2ATK - chains A and B of the 3 polymer chains in the assembly; structure by X-ray diffraction, 2.50 A resolution.

# Chain A
Protein: Antibody fab fragment heavy chain
Organism: Mus musculus
Notes: antibody fragment or engineered binder
Chain sequence (219 residues; row label = number of the first residue in the row):
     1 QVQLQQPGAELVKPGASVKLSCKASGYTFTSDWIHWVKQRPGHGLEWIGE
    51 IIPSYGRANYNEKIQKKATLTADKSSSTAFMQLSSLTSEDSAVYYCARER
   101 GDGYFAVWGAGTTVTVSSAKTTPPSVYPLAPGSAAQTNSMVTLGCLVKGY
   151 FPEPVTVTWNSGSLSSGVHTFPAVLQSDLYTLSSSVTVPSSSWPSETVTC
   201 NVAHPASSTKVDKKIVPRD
Cystine bridges: Cys22-Cys96, Cys145-Cys200

# Chain B
Protein: Antibody fab fragment light chain
Organism: Mus musculus
Notes: antibody fragment or engineered binder
Chain sequence (212 residues; each row starts with the number of its first residue):
     1 DILLTQSPAILSVSPGERVSFSCRASQSIGTDIHWYQQRTNGSPRLLIKY
    51 ASESISGIPSRFSGSGSGTDFTLSINSVESEDIANYYCQQSNRWPFTFGS
   101 GTKLEIKRADAAPTVSIFPPSSEQLTSGGASVVCFLNNFYPKDINVKWKI
   151 DGSERQNGVLNSWTDQDSKDSTYSMSSTLTLTKDEYERHNSYTCEATHKT
   201 STSPIVKSFNRN
Cystine bridges: Cys23-Cys88, Cys134-Cys194

# Interface between chain A and chain B
Contacting residue pairs (68):
  His35(A) - Phe96(B)
  Gln39(A) - Gln38(B)  hydrogen bond
  Gln39(A) - Tyr87(B)
  His43(A) - Tyr87(B)
  Gly44(A) - Tyr87(B)
  Leu45(A) - Pro44(B)  hydrophobic
  Leu45(A) - Tyr87(B)  hydrophobic
  Leu45(A) - Phe98(B)  hydrophobic
  Trp47(A) - Trp94(B)  hydrophobic
  Trp47(A) - Pro95(B)  hydrophobic
  Glu50(A) - Trp94(B)  hydrogen bond
  Asn59(A) - Trp94(B)
  Tyr60(A) - Trp94(B)
  Lys63(A) - Asp1(B)
  Tyr95(A) - Gln38(B)  hydrogen bond
  Tyr95(A) - Gly42(B)  hydrogen bond (side chain-backbone)
  Tyr95(A) - Ser43(B)
  Asp102(A) - Tyr50(B)  hydrogen bond (backbone-side chain)
  Gly103(A) - His34(B)  hydrogen bond (backbone-side chain)
  Gly103(A) - Gln89(B)  hydrogen bond (backbone-side chain)
  Gly103(A) - Ser91(B)
  Gly103(A) - Phe96(B)
  Tyr104(A) - His34(B)
  Tyr104(A) - Tyr36(B)
  Tyr104(A) - Leu46(B)  hydrophobic
  Tyr104(A) - Lys49(B)  hydrogen bond
  Tyr104(A) - Tyr50(B)  hydrophobic
  Phe105(A) - Tyr36(B)  hydrogen bond (backbone-side chain)
  Phe105(A) - Leu46(B)
  Phe105(A) - Gln89(B)
  Phe105(A) - Phe96(B)  hydrophobic
  Phe105(A) - Phe98(B)  hydrophobic
  Trp108(A) - Tyr36(B)  hydrophobic
  Trp108(A) - Pro44(B)
  Trp108(A) - Phe98(B)  hydrophobic
  Gly109(A) - Ser43(B)  hydrogen bond (backbone-side chain)
  Tyr127(A) - Ser121(B)
  Tyr127(A) - Gln124(B)
  Tyr127(A) - Ser127(B)
  Pro128(A) - Ser121(B)
  Pro128(A) - Glu123(B)
  Leu129(A) - Phe118(B)
  Ala130(A) - Phe118(B)
  Pro131(A) - Phe118(B)
  Thr142(A) - Ser116(B)
  Thr142(A) - Phe118(B)
  Ser165(A) - Lys169(B)
  His169(A) - Asn137(B)
  His169(A) - Asn138(B)  hydrogen bond
  His169(A) - Ser174(B)  hydrogen bond
  Phe171(A) - Phe135(B)  hydrophobic
  Phe171(A) - Asn137(B)
  Phe171(A) - Ser162(B)
  Phe171(A) - Thr164(B)
  Phe171(A) - Ser174(B)
  Phe171(A) - Met175(B)
  Phe171(A) - Ser176(B)
  Pro172(A) - Ser162(B)  hydrogen bond (backbone-side chain)
  Pro172(A) - Trp163(B)
  Pro172(A) - Thr164(B)
  Val174(A) - Leu160(B)  hydrophobic
  Val174(A) - Asn161(B)
  Gln176(A) - Leu160(B)
  Ser183(A) - Phe135(B)
  Ser185(A) - Phe135(B)
  Ser185(A) - Asn137(B)
  Arg218(A) - Pro119(B)
  Arg218(A) - Pro120(B)
Also at the interface, not in a pair above, chain A (40 interface residues in all): Val37, Glu99, Ala106, Ala110, Leu143, Leu146, Lys148, Ser184
Also at the interface, not in a pair above, chain B (43 interface residues in all): Ser100, Thr114, Ser131, Val133, Asp167, Thr180

# Summary
Chain A and chain B form an interface of 40 and 43 residues respectively; the contacts include 13 hydrogen
bonds. Polar contacts include Gln39(A)-Gln38(B), Glu50(A)-Trp94(B) and Tyr95(A)-Gln38(B).
Here chain A is Antibody fab fragment heavy chain and chain B is Antibody fab fragment light chain, both from
Mus musculus. Entry 2ATK (Structure of a mutant KcsA K+ channel) was determined by X-ray diffraction together
with 1ZWI from the same study.
